PDB entry 3QD5 | X-ray diffraction, 1.90 A resolution | chains A and B

[Chain A (and B)]
Molecule: putative ribose-5-phosphate isomerase
Organism: Coccidioides immitis
Notes: EC 5.3.1.6; chain B of this document is another copy of the same molecule, construct and numbering; everything in this record applies to it too
Chain sequence (167 residues; each row starts with the number of its first residue; numbers below 1 keep their minus sign (Gly-3 is residue -3)):
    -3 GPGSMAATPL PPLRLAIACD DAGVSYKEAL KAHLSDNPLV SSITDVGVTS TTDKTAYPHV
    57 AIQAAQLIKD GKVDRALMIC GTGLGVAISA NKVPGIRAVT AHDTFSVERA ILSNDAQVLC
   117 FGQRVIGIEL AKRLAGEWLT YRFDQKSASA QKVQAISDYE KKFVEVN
Disordered / not traced: -3 to 2, 163 (chain B: -3 to 3)
Modified / non-standard residues: Cys76 (s-hydroxycysteine; CSO)
What the authors report for this chain:
  - post-translational modification sites: Cys76
  - contacts within the chain: Cys76-Thr78, Cys76-Gly81 (backbone contact), Cys76-Val82 (backbone contact)
  - catalytic residues: Cys76 (proposed by the authors, not directly observed)

[Interface between chain A and chain B]
Contacting residue pairs - 79 pairs, chain A then chain B:
  Tyr53(A) with Asn110(B), hydrogen bond; Lys148(B)
  Pro54(A) with Lys148(B); Ile152(B), hydrophobic
  Ile58(A) with Tyr155(B), hydrophobic
  Thr78(A) with Phe101(B); Arg105(B)
  Leu80(A) with Val95(B), hydrophobic; Thr96(B); Ser102(B); Ala106(B); Asn110(B)
  Gly81(A) with Asn110(B)
  Ile84(A) with Asn87(B); Arg93(B); Ala94(B); Val95(B), hydrophobic; Asn110(B)
  Ser85(A) with Ile152(B)
  Asn87(A) with Ile84(B); Asn87(B); Lys88(B), hydrogen bond (backbone-side chain)
  Lys88(A) with Asn87(B), hydrogen bond (side chain-backbone); Val89(B), hydrogen bond (side chain-backbone); Ile92(B), hydrogen bond (side chain-backbone); Ile152(B); Tyr155(B); Glu156(B), salt bridge
  Val89(A) with Lys88(B), hydrogen bond (backbone-side chain); Tyr155(B)
  Pro90(A) with Tyr155(B); Phe159(B), hydrophobic
  Ile92(A) with Lys88(B), hydrogen bond (backbone-side chain)
  Arg93(A) with Ile84(B)
  Ala94(A) with Ile84(B)
  Val95(A) with Leu80(B), hydrophobic; Ile84(B), hydrophobic
  Thr96(A) with Leu80(B)
  Asp99(A) with Val121(B)
  Phe101(A) with Thr78(B); Val121(B), hydrophobic
  Ser102(A) with Leu80(B); Val121(B)
  Arg105(A) with Thr78(B)
  Ala106(A) with Leu80(B), hydrophobic
  Asn110(A) with Tyr53(B), hydrogen bond; Leu80(B); Gly81(B); Ile84(B)
  Val121(A) with Asp99(B); Phe101(B), hydrophobic; Ser102(B)
  Lys148(A) with Tyr53(B); Pro54(B)
  Ala151(A) with His55(B)
  Ile152(A) with Tyr53(B); Pro54(B), hydrophobic; Ser85(B); Lys88(B)
  Tyr155(A) with Ile58(B), hydrophobic; Gln62(B); Lys88(B); Val89(B); Pro90(B)
  Glu156(A) with Lys88(B), salt bridge
  Lys158(A) with Val160(B); Glu161(B), salt bridge; Val162(B), hydrogen bond (backbone-backbone); Asn163(B), hydrogen bond (side chain-backbone)
  Phe159(A) with Pro90(B), hydrophobic; Val160(B); Glu161(B)
  Val160(A) with Lys158(B); Phe159(B); Val160(B), hydrogen bond (backbone-backbone)
  Glu161(A) with Lys158(B); Phe159(B)
  Val162(A) with Lys158(B), hydrogen bond (backbone-backbone); Val160(B), hydrophobic
Also at the interface, not in a pair above, chain A (38 interface residues in all): Gly91, Ser109, Arg120, Val149
Also at the interface, not in a pair above, chain B (41 interface residues in all): Ala52, Gly91, Ser109, Arg120, Ala151

[Overview]
38 residues of chain A and 41 residues of chain B are in contact, with 12 hydrogen bonds and 3 salt bridges.
Polar contacts include Lys88(A)-Glu156(B), Lys158(A)-Glu161(B) and Tyr53(A)-Asn110(B). From the paper: the
catalytic residue Cys76(A); a modification site at Cys76(A).
Chain A and chain B are both putative ribose-5-phosphate isomerase (Coccidioides immitis); the structure,
Crystal structure of a putative ribose-5-phosphate isomerase from Coccidioides immitis solved by combined
iodide ion SAD ..., was determined by X-ray diffraction, deposited together with 3SGW and 3SDW.
